Entry 7CS1 (X-ray diffraction, 1.97 A resolution); this record covers chains A and B.

[Chain A (and B)]
Protein: Aminoglycoside 2'-N-acetyltransferase
Source organism: Mycolicibacterium smegmatis (strain ATCC 700084 / mc(2)155)
Notes: EC 2.3.1.-; chain B of this document is another copy of the same molecule, construct and numbering; everything in this record applies to it too
Reference sequence: P94968 (AAC2_MYCS2); residues 1-210 here = UniProt positions 1-210
Sequence (210 residues; numbered 1 to 210; the number before each row is that of its first residue):
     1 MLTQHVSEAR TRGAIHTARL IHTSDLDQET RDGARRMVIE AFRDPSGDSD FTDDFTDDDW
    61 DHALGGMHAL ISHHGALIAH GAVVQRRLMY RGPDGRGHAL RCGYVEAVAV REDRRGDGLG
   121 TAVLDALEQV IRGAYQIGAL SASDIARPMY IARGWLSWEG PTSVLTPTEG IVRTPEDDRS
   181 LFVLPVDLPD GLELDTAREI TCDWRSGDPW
Not modelled in the structure: 1-14, 45-49 (chain B: 1-14, 45-53)
Swiss-Prot annotation at these positions:
  - binding site (substrate): Asp-54, Glu-106, Ala-107, Ser-141, Glu-176, Asp-177
  - binding site (CoA): Val-108 to Val-110, Arg-115 to Gly-120
Small-molecule neighbours:
  - coenzyme A (COA), molecule 1: Ala-41, Phe-42, Val-108, Ala-109, Val-110, Arg-115, Gly-116, Asp-117, Gly-118, Leu-119, Gly-120, Thr-121, Ala-142, Ser-143, Ala-146, Met-149, Tyr-150
  - coenzyme A (COA), molecule 2: Arg-115, Gly-116, Asp-117, Ile-151, Ala-152
  - neomycin (NMY): Phe-42, Asp-44, Asp-54, Phe-55, Asp-59, Val-105, Glu-106, Ala-107, Ser-141, Ala-142, Ser-143, Asp-144, Ile-145, Arg-147, Glu-176, Asp-177, Ser-180, Asp-208, Trp-210
From the paper describing this entry:
  - conformationally variable residues (side-chain flip): Arg-179
  - binding site for neomycin: Asp-54, Asp-59, Asp-177, Trp-210
  - catalytic residues: Ser-143, Tyr-150 (proposed by the authors, not directly observed)
  - mutagenesis - Y150A: decreased catalytic activity

[Interface between chain A and chain B]
Pairs across the interface - 51 pairs, chain A then chain B:
  His-22(A) with Met-67(B); Val-130(B); Ala-134(B); Tyr-135(B)
  Thr-23(A) with Ala-134(B)
  Ser-24(A) with Val-130(B); Gly-133(B); Ala-134(B)
  Arg-31(A) with Gly-133(B), hydrogen bond (side chain-backbone)
  Asp-61(A) with Arg-87(B), salt bridge; Arg-101(B), salt bridge
  Leu-64(A) with Gln-85(B); Arg-101(B)
  Gly-65(A) with Gln-85(B); Ala-134(B); Tyr-135(B), hydrogen bond (backbone-side chain)
  Met-67(A) with His-22(B)
  Val-84(A) with Gln-85(B)
  Gln-85(A) with Leu-64(B), hydrogen bond (side chain-backbone); Gly-65(B); Val-84(B); Gln-85(B), hydrogen bond (side chain-backbone)
  Arg-87(A) with Asp-61(B), salt bridge; Trp-204(B); Arg-205(B)
  Ala-99(A) with Trp-204(B)
  Arg-101(A) with Asp-61(B), salt bridge; Leu-64(B)
  Gln-129(A) with Ser-24(B)
  Val-130(A) with His-22(B); Ser-24(B)
  Gly-133(A) with Thr-23(B); Ser-24(B); Arg-31(B), hydrogen bond (backbone-side chain)
  Ala-134(A) with His-22(B); Thr-23(B); Ser-24(B); Gly-65(B)
  Tyr-135(A) with His-22(B); Gly-65(B), hydrogen bond (side chain-backbone)
  Leu-165(A) with Leu-165(B); Thr-166(B); Pro-167(B), hydrophobic
  Thr-166(A) with Leu-165(B)
  Pro-167(A) with Leu-165(B), hydrophobic; Ile-171(B)
  Thr-168(A) with Arg-91(B)
  Ile-171(A) with Pro-167(B)
  Trp-204(A) with Arg-87(B); Ala-99(B)
  Arg-205(A) with Arg-87(B)
Interface residues without a listed pair, chain A (31 interface residues in all): Asp-25, His-62, Gly-66, Met-89, Gln-136, Asp-203
Interface residues without a listed pair, chain B (31 interface residues in all): His-62, Gly-66, Met-89, Gln-129, Gln-136, Asp-203, Ser-206

[Overview]
The chain A/chain B interface involves 31 residues from each chain; the contacts include 6 hydrogen bonds and
4 salt bridges. Polar contacts include Asp-61(A)/Arg-87(B), Asp-61(A)/Arg-101(B) and Arg-31(A)/Gly-133(B).
Ligands of chain A: neomycin and coenzyme A. The paper reports catalytic residues Ser-143(A) and Tyr-150(A);
Y150A of chain A reduces catalytic activity.
Chain A and chain B are both Aminoglycoside 2'-N-acetyltransferase (Mycolicibacterium smegmatis (strain ATCC
700084 / mc(2)155)); the structure, Aminoglycoside 2'-N-acetyltransferase from Mycolicibacterium
smegmatis-Complex with Coenzyme A and Neomycin, was determined by X-ray diffraction together with 7CRM, 7CS0,
7CSI and 7CSJ from the same study.
